PDB entry 8U84 | electron microscopy, 3.88 A resolution | chains K4 and C3 of the 20 polymer chains in the assembly

== Chain K4 ==
Name: BTB/POZ domain-containing protein KCTD5
From: Homo sapiens
UniProtKB: Q9NXV2 (KCTD5_HUMAN); numbering as in UniProt (aligned over 1-234)
Sequence (234 residues; numbered 1 to 234; the number before each row is that of its first residue):
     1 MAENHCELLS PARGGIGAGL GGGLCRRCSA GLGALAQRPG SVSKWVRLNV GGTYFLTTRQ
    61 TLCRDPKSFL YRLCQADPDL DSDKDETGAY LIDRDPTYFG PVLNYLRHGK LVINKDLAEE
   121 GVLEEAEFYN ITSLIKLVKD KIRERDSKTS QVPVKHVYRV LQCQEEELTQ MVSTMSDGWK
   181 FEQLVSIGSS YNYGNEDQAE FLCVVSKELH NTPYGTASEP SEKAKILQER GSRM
Not modelled in the structure: 1-39, 234
UniProt features mapped onto this chain:
  - modified residue: Ala2 (N-acetylalanine), Ser10 (Phosphoserine)
From the paper describing this entry:
  - mutagenesis - F128A, L161R: abolished catalytic activity (ubiquitylation activity)
  - mutagenesis - L209* (10-fold): decreased binding to Gbeta 
  - mutagenesis - L209*: decreased catalytic activity (activity)
  - mutagenesis - F128A: unchanged binding to Gbeta 
  - mutagenesis - L161R: abolished catalytic activity with Guanine nucleotide-binding protein G(I)/G(S)/G(T) subunit beta-1
  - mutagenesis - L209* (10-fold): decreased binding to Guanine nucleotide-binding protein G(I)/G(S)/G(T) subunit beta-1
  - mutagenesis - L209*: decreased catalytic activity with Guanine nucleotide-binding protein G(I)/G(S)/G(T) subunit beta-1

== Chain C3 ==
Name: Cullin-3
From: Homo sapiens
UniProtKB: Q13618 (CUL3_HUMAN); numbering as in UniProt (aligned over 1-381)
Sequence (381 residues; row label = number of the first residue in the row):
     1 MSNLSKGTGS RKDTKMRIRA FPMTMDEKYV NSIWDLLKNA IQEIQRKNNS GLSFEELYRN
    61 AYTMVLHKHG EKLYTGLREV VTEHLINKVR EDVLNSLNNN FLQTLNQAWN DHQTAMVMIR
   121 DILMYMDRVY VQQNNVENVY NLGLIIFRDQ VVRYGCIRDH LRQTLLDMIA RERKGEVVDR
   181 GAIRNACQML MILGLEGRSV YEEDFEAPFL EMSAEFFQME SQKFLAENSA SVYIKKVEAR
   241 INEEIERVMH CLDKSTEEPI VKVVERELIS KHMKTIVEME NSGLVHMLKN GKTEDLGCMY
   301 KLFSRVPNGL KTMCECMSSY LREQGKALVS EEGEGKNPVD YIQGLLDLKS RFDRFLLESF
   361 NNDRLFKQTI AGDFEYFLNL N
Not modelled in the structure: 1-23
UniProt features mapped onto this chain:
  - region: Ser2 to Ile41 (Interaction with KLHL18)
  - modified residue: Ser2 (N-acetylserine)
  - natural variant: Val285 (V285A: In NEDAUS)

== Chain K4 / chain C3 interface ==
Pairs across the interface - 15 pairs, chain K4 then chain C3:
  Lys44(K4) - Glu56(C3)  salt bridge
  Thr58(K4) - Glu56(C3)  hydrogen bond
  Thr58(K4) - Arg59(C3)
  Gln60(K4) - Tyr29(C3)
  Gln60(K4) - Glu56(C3)  hydrogen bond
  Gln60(K4) - Arg59(C3)
  Thr61(K4) - Arg59(C3)
  Arg64(K4) - Asp26(C3)  salt bridge
  Asp65(K4) - Met25(C3)
  Lys67(K4) - Met25(C3)  hydrogen bond
  Tyr105(K4) - Asp26(C3)
  Arg107(K4) - Arg59(C3)  hydrogen bond (backbone-side chain)
  His108(K4) - Arg59(C3)
  Ser133(K4) - Thr24(C3)
  Ser133(K4) - Met25(C3)
Also at the interface, not in a pair above, chain K4 (14 interface residues in all): Cys63, Pro66, Ile131
Also at the interface, not in a pair above, chain C3 (8 interface residues in all): Lys28, Leu52
Interface features reported in the paper:
  - hot spots on chain K4 (mutagenesis) - F128A: abolished binding to Cullin-3 (chain C3)

== Summary ==
14 residues of chain K4 and 8 residues of chain C3 are in contact, with 4 hydrogen bonds and 2 salt bridges.
Polar contacts include Lys44(K4)-Glu56(C3), Arg64(K4)-Asp26(C3) and Thr58(K4)-Glu56(C3). The paper reports
that F128A and L161R of chain K4 abolish catalytic activity (ubiquitylation activity); L209* of chain K4
reduces binding to Gbeta.
Chain K4 is BTB/POZ domain-containing protein KCTD5 and chain C3 is Cullin-3, both from Homo sapiens; the
structure, KCTD5/Cullin3/Gbeta1gamma2 Complex: State D From Composite RELION Multi-body Refinement Map, was
determined by electron microscopy, deposited together with 8U7Z, 8U80, 8U81, 8U82 and 8U83.
